9UXD - chains H and L of the 9 polymer chains in the assembly; structure by electron microscopy, 3.03 A resolution.

# Chain H
Name: Antibody KXD355, heavy chain
Source organism: Homo sapiens
Notes: antibody fragment or engineered binder
Amino-acid sequence (237 residues; each row starts with the number of its first residue):
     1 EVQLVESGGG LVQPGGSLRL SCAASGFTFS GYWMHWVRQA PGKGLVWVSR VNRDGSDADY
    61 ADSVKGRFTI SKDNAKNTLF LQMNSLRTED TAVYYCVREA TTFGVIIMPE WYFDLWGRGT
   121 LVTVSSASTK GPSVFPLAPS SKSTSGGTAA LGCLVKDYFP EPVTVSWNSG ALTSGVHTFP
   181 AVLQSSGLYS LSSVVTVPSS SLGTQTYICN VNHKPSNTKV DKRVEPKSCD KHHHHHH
Unresolved in the structure: 228-237
Disulfides: C22-C96

# Chain L
Name: Antibody KXD355, light chain
Source organism: Homo sapiens
Notes: antibody fragment or engineered binder
Amino-acid sequence (211 residues; numbered 1 to 211; the number before each row is that of its first residue):
     1 EIVMTQSPGT LSLSPGERAT LSCRASQSDS SNSLAWYQQE PGQAPRLLIH DASSRATGIP
    61 DRFSGSGSGT DFTLIISRLE PEDFAVYYCQ LYGSFGQGTR LEIKRTVAAP SVFIFPPSDE
   121 QLKSGTASVV CLLNNFYPRE AKVQWKVDNA LQSGNSQESV TEQDSKDSTY SLSSTLTLSK
   181 ADYEKHKVYA CEVTHQGLSS PVTKSFNRGE C

# Interface between chain H and chain L
Contacting residue pairs (42; chain H residue first):
  V37(H) - F95(L)  hydrophobic
  Q39(H) - Q39(L)  hydrogen bond
  G44(H) - Y88(L)
  L45(H) - Q39(L)
  L45(H) - P45(L)  hydrophobic
  L45(H) - Y88(L)  hydrophobic
  L45(H) - F95(L)
  V46(H) - F95(L)  hydrophobic
  W47(H) - F95(L)
  Y95(H) - A44(L)
  Y95(H) - P45(L)
  W111(H) - Q90(L)  hydrogen bond (backbone-side chain)
  W111(H) - Y92(L)
  Y112(H) - H50(L)
  Y112(H) - Q90(L)
  F113(H) - Y37(L)  hydrogen bond (backbone-side chain)
  F113(H) - L47(L)
  F113(H) - Q90(L)
  F113(H) - F95(L)  hydrophobic
  D114(H) - L47(L)
  W116(H) - Y37(L)  hydrophobic
  W116(H) - P45(L)
  R118(H) - A44(L)
  S133(H) - E120(L)
  F135(H) - S118(L)
  F135(H) - E120(L)
  F135(H) - Q121(L)
  P139(H) - F115(L)  hydrophobic
  S143(H) - F113(L)
  S145(H) - F113(L)
  K156(H) - Q121(L)
  G175(H) - K166(L)
  H177(H) - N134(L)
  H177(H) - S171(L)
  F179(H) - S159(L)
  F179(H) - T161(L)
  F179(H) - S173(L)
  P180(H) - S159(L)
  V182(H) - Q157(L)
  L183(H) - Q157(L)
  T196(H) - N134(L)
  K227(H) - E210(L)  salt bridge
Interface residues without a listed pair, chain H (31 interface residues in all): K43, V134, S141, A150
Interface residues without a listed pair, chain L (30 interface residues in all): A35, Q43, Q97, I114, S128, V160, D164

# Summary
The interface between chain H and chain L involves 31 residues on one side and 30 on the other, with 3
hydrogen bonds and 1 salt bridge. Polar pairs include K227(H)-E210(L), Q39(H)-Q39(L) and W111(H)-Q90(L).
Here chain H is Antibody KXD355, heavy chain and chain L is Antibody KXD355, light chain, both from Homo
sapiens. Entry 9UXD (SARS-CoV2 Spike protein with Fab fragment antibody KXD355,state1) was determined by
electron microscopy, deposited together with 9UXE.
